Entry 8UEJ (electron microscopy, 2.70 A resolution); this record covers chains GZ and M of the 179 polymer chains in the assembly.

== Chain GZ ==
Protein: Coat protein
Source organism: Caulobacter phage phiCb5
UniProtKB: D7RIC2 (D7RIC2_9VIRU); residues 1-122 here correspond to UniProt positions 2-123 (UniProt number = residue number + 1)
Amino-acid sequence (122 residues; numbered 1 to 122; the number before each row is that of its first residue):
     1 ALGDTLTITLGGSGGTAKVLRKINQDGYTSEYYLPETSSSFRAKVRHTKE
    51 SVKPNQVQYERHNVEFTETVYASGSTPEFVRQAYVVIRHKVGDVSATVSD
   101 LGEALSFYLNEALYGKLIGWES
Ion coordination: Ca2+: E111 (shared with 2 residues of chain HC)

== Chain M ==
Protein: Maturation protein
Source organism: Caulobacter phage phiCb5
UniProtKB: D7RIC1 (D7RIC1_9VIRU); residues 1-372 here = UniProt positions 1-372
Amino-acid sequence (372 residues; row label = number of the first residue in the row):
     1 MARIRNRSSIASSGMSTFYLFGTPIVNEEIIVRNTEWCSDVIGNPGDNPL
    51 DIHKQEWTIKPLSGQIIFGSGTYRSLQCPPEYCRGASLSHLSLPSQSGLG
   101 TTALARTNPSRPAFNLPAFIGELRDLPRMFKIAGDTMLRKGANAFLSYQF
   151 GWKPLISDISKALDFSATVRTRSDEWHRLYSNGGLKRRINLGVDIEQKKE
   201 NDVVLHSSNGFVVASHTVITVRKTWATVRWRPDAGSLPPITKSSSEKHAR
   251 ALLGLGVGGLIEGAWQLMPWSWMVDWFGNVGTFLQASNNTIGASPGLVNI
   301 MTTTTTNHQFSVKRDLSDGWIKGGDCSATVTSKARSQSSGPTITASIPNL
   351 SGRQLSILGALGIQRVPRHLLR

== Chain GZ / chain M interface ==
Residue-residue contacts (7):
  V52(GZ) with S244(M)
  P54(GZ) with S245(M); P269(M)
  N55(GZ) with M268(M); P269(M); S271(M), hydrogen bond
  Q58(GZ) with K242(M)
Other interface residues (no listed pair), chain M (9 interface residues in all): H248, W270, W272

== Overview ==
Chain GZ and chain M form an interface of 4 and 9 residues respectively, with 1 hydrogen bond. Its one
hydrogen-bonded contact is N55(GZ)-S271(M).
Here chain GZ is Coat protein and chain M is Maturation protein, both from Caulobacter phage phiCb5. Entry
8UEJ (ssRNA phage PhiCb5 virion) was determined by electron microscopy (same publication as 8U2B and 8UCR).
